6P7W - chains E and C of the 5 polymer chains in the assembly; structure by electron microscopy, 4.10 A resolution (low resolution: residue-level contacts below are approximate; hydrogen-bond / salt-bridge calls are withheld).

== Chain E ==
Molecule: Ndc10
Organism: Kluyveromyces lactis
UniProt: Q6CPM4 (Q6CPM4_KLULA); residues 1-403 here = UniProt positions 1-403
Chain sequence (407 residues; each row starts with the number of its first residue):
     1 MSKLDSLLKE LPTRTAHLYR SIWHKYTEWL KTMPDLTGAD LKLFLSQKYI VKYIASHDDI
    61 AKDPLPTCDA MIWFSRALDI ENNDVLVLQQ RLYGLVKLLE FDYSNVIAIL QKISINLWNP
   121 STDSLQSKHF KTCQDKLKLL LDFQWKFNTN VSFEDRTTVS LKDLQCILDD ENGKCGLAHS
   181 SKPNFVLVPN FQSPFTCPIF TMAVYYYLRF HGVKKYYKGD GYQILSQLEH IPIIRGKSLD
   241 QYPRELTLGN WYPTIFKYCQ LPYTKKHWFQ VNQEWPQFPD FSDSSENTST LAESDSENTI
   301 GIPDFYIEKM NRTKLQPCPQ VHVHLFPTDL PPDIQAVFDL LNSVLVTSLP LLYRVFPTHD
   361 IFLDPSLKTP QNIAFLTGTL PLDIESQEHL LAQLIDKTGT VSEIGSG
Not modelled in the structure: 1-3, 36-39, 102-407
Sequence notes: expression tag (404-407)

== Chain C ==
Molecule: Ctf13
Organism: Kluyveromyces lactis
UniProt: Q6CK37 (Q6CK37_KLULA); residue numbers follow UniProt; this construct covers 1-389
Chain sequence (389 residues; each row starts with the number of its first residue):
     1 MFDTKLFLSL PIDIRYTVYF FLGDVVQNVR PPAKSDIFND ELIAYPNIRE FNQSLVDKYS
    61 KHIGVYDYIP NFIPNWCRDF DLLRHDIILT DRLRVCLQYE EQWFSVQWIV VSGELEIGIF
   121 TTDEQFLQVS YTINEYCHLL SIAQQDLRLG INVSDINDVN ELCKEIQHRW LFDTVSYISF
   181 INCWDLDHEN VVSIIPCMES FNNLHMLRIE SKNMFNNLIN TQGVRENPGK TIVYNVRQNI
   241 FELELYTLRD LGYKSVVDLQ KWEQLQCLSL SGCEFIDLNN LILPQHCKML ILKEVKYIIW
   301 WDLSHLLKRI RPQWIINGQV KKPTKKEEEE ESEWYNLYLE VVQTYQPLNF IELHNAKRVK
   361 GNLILPARLV TESRIKISNG TKVDSVLLI
Not modelled in the structure: 1-2

== Interface between chain E and chain C ==
Pairs across the interface (25):
  Leu-8(E) with Phe-38(C)
  Lys-9(E) with Lys-34(C)
  Glu-10(E) with Trp-184(C)
  Leu-11(E) with Trp-184(C)
  Pro-12(E) with Asn-182(C); Trp-184(C)
  Thr-13(E) with Glu-124(C)
  Arg-14(E) with Lys-61(C); Val-65(C); Asn-152(C); Val-153(C); Ser-154(C)
  His-17(E) with Pro-32(C); Ala-33(C); Ile-37(C); Tyr-66(C)
  Leu-18(E) with Val-65(C)
  Arg-20(E) with Ile-37(C); Asp-40(C); Tyr-68(C)
  Ser-21(E) with Val-65(C); Tyr-66(C); Tyr-68(C)
  His-24(E) with Tyr-68(C)
  Trp-73(E) with Phe-38(C)
Interface residues without a listed pair, chain E (14 interface residues in all): Ala-16
Interface residues without a listed pair, chain C (17 interface residues in all): His-62
Interface features reported in the paper:
  - interface residues, chain C: Asn-28(C)

== Overview ==
Chain E and chain C form an interface of 14 and 17 residues respectively. From the paper: the interface
residue Asn-28(C).
Chain E is Ndc10 and chain C is Ctf13, both from Kluyveromyces lactis; the structure, Structure of the K.
lactis CBF3 core - Ndc10 D1 complex, was determined by electron microscopy together with 6P7X and 6P7V from
the same study.
